PDB entry 7O4K | electron microscopy, 3.60 A resolution | chains 7 and T of the 17 polymer chains in the assembly

== Chain 7 ==
Molecule: General transcription and DNA repair factor IIH helicase subunit XPB
Organism: Saccharomyces cerevisiae (strain ATCC 204508 / S288c)
Notes: EC 3.6.4.12
UniProt: Q00578 (RAD25_YEAST); numbering as in UniProt (aligned over 1-843)
Sequence (843 residues; numbered 1 to 843; the number before each row is that of its first residue):
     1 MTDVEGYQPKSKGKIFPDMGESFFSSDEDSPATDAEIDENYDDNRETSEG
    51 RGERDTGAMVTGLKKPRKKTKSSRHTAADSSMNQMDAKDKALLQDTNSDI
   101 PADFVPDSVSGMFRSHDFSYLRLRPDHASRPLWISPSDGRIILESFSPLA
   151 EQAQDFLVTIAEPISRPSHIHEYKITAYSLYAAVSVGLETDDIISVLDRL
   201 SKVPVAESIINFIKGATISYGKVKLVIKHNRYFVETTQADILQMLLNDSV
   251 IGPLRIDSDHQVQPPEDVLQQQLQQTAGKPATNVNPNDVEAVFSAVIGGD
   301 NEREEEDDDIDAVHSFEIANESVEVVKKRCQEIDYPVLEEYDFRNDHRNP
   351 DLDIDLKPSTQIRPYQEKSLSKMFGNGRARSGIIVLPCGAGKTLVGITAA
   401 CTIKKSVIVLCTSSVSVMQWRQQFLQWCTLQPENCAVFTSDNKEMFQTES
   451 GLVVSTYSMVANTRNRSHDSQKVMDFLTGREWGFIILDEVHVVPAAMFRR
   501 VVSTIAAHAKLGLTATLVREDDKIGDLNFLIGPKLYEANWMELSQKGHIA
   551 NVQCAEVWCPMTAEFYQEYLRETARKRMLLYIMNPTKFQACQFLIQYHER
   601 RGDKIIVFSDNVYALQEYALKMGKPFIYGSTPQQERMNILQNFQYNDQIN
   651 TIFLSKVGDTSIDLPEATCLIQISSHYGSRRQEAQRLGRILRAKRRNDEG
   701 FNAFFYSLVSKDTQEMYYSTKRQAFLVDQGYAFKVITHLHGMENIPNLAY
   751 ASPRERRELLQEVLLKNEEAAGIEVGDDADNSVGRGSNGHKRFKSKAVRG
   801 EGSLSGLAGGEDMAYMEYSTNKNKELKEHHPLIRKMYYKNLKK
Not modelled in the structure: 1-99, 253-312, 768-843
Ligand contacts: ADP / beryllium trifluoride: Gln-361, Arg-363, Gln-366, Pro-387, Cys-388, Gly-389, Ala-390, Gly-391, Lys-392, Thr-393, Leu-394, Gln-423, Trp-427, Glu-489, Ala-515, Ser-661, Asp-663, Pro-665, Arg-689, Arg-692
Swiss-Prot annotation at these positions:
  - motif: Lys-64 to His-75 (Nuclear localization signal), Asp-488 to His-491 (DEAH box)
  - binding site (ATP): Leu-386 to Thr-393
  - modified residue: Ser-752 (Phosphoserine)
  - natural variant: Trp-427 (W427L: In suppressor mutant)
  - mutagenesis: Lys-392 (K392R: Lethal in vivo. Defective in translation in vitro), Glu-489 (E489Q: Loss of DNA translocase function of TFHII), Val-798 to Lys-843 (Increased UV sensitivity)

== Chain T ==
Molecule: Template DNA
Sequence (106 nucleotides; row label = number of the first residue in the row):
     1 TGACACAGCGCAGTTGTGCTATGATATTTTTATGTATGTACAACACACAT
    51 CGGAGGTGAATCGAACGTTCCATAGCTATTATATACACAGCGTGCTACTG
   101 TTCTCG
Not modelled in the structure: 1-34, 45-106

== Chain 7 / chain T interface ==
Residue-residue contacts (22):
  Ser-440(7) / DA42(T)  hydrogen bond to the phosphate
  Lys-443(7) / DA43(T)  salt bridge to the phosphate
  Thr-456(7) / DA42(T)  phosphate contact
  Ser-458(7) / DC41(T)  phosphate contact
  Ser-458(7) / DA42(T)  sugar contact
  Met-459(7) / DA42(T)  sugar contact
  Arg-466(7) / DA43(T)  salt bridge to the phosphate
  Ser-467(7) / DA43(T)  sugar contact
  Ser-467(7) / DC44(T)  phosphate contact
  His-468(7) / DC44(T)  phosphate contact
  Ser-470(7) / DA43(T)  hydrogen bond to the phosphate
  Asp-610(7) / DT39(T)  sugar contact
  Asn-611(7) / DT39(T)  phosphate contact
  Val-612(7) / DT39(T)  hydrogen bond to the phosphate
  Val-612(7) / DA40(T)  phosphate contact
  Tyr-628(7) / DA40(T)  phosphate contact
  Gly-629(7) / DA40(T)  hydrogen bond to the phosphate
  Gly-629(7) / DC41(T)  phosphate contact
  Arg-636(7) / DC41(T)  salt bridge to the phosphate
  Ser-655(7) / DA40(T)  hydrogen bond to the phosphate
  Lys-656(7) / DG38(T)  base contact
  Val-657(7) / DA40(T)  phosphate contact
Interface residues without a listed pair, chain 7 (21 interface residues in all): Ser-414, Asn-462, Asn-465

== Summary ==
21 residues of chain 7 and 7 residues of chain T are in contact, with 5 hydrogen bonds and 3 salt bridges.
Polar contacts include Ser-440(7)/DA42(T), Ser-470(7)/DA43(T) and Val-612(7)/DT39(T). Ligands of chain 7: ADP
/ beryllium trifluoride.
Here chain 7 is General transcription and DNA repair factor IIH helicase subunit XPB (Saccharomyces cerevisiae
(strain ATCC 204508 / S288c)) and chain T is Template DNA. Entry 7O4K (Yeast TFIIH in the contracted state
within the pre-initiation complex) was determined by electron microscopy, deposited together with 7O4I, 7O4J,
7O4L, 7O72, 7O73 and 7O75.
